Entry 8YGV (electron microscopy, 3.30 A resolution); this record covers chains E and G of the 7 polymer chains in the assembly.

[Chain E]
Protein: ATP synthase subunit beta
Organism: Bacillus sp. PS3
Notes: EC 7.1.2.2
Reference sequence: A0A0M4U1P9 (A0A0M4U1P9_BACP3); residues 1-473 here = UniProt positions 1-473
Sequence (484 residues; numbered -10 to 473; the number before each row is that of its first residue; numbers below 1 keep their minus sign (Met-10 is residue -10)):
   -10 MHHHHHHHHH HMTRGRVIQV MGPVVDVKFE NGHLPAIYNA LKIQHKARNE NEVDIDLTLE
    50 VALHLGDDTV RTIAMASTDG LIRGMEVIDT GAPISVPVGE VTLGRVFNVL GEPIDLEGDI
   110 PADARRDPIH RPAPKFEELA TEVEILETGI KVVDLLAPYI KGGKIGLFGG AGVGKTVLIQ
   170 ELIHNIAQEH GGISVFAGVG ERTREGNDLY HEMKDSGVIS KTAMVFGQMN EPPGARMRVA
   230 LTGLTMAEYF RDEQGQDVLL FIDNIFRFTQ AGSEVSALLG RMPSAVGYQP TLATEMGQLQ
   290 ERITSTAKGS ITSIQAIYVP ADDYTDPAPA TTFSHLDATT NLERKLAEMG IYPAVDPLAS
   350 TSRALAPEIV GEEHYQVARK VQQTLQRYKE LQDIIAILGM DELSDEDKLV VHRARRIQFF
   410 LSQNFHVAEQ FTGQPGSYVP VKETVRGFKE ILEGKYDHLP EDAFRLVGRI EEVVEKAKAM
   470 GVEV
Unresolved in the structure: -10 to 0, 471-473
Differences from the reference sequence: initiating methionine (-10); expression tag (-9 to 0)

[Chain G]
Protein: ATP synthase gamma chain
Organism: Bacillus sp. PS3
Reference sequence: A0A0M4TPJ7 (A0A0M4TPJ7_BACP3); residues 1-285 here = UniProt positions 1-285
Sequence (285 residues; numbered 1 to 285; the number before each row is that of its first residue):
     1 MASLRDIKTR INATKKTSQI TKAMEMVSTS KLNRAEQNAK SFVPYMEKIQ EVVANVALGA
    61 GGASHPMLVS RPVKKTGYLV ITSDRGLAGA YNSNVLRLVY QTIQKRHASP DEYAIIVIGR
   121 VGLSFFRKRN MPVILDITRL PDQPSFADIK EIARKTVGLF ADGTFDELYM YYNHYVSAIQ
   181 QEVTERKLLP LTDLAENKQR TVYEFEPSQE EILDVLLPQY AESLIYGALL DAKASEHAAR
   241 MTAMKNATDN ANELIRTLTL SYNRARQAAI TQEITEIVAG ANALQ
Unresolved in the structure: 1, 285

[How chain E and chain G interact]
Contacting residue pairs (11; chain E residue first):
  Pro272(E) - Ile274(G)  hydrophobic
  Ala274(E) - Thr271(G)  hydrogen bond (backbone-side chain)
  Val275(E) - Ile270(G)  hydrophobic
  Asp312(E) - Asn263(G)
  Asp312(E) - Arg266(G)  salt bridge
  Asp312(E) - Gln267(G)  hydrogen bond
  Thr314(E) - Gln267(G)  hydrogen bond
  Asp315(E) - Arg266(G)  salt bridge
  Asp315(E) - Gln267(G)
  Ile386(E) - Met26(G)  hydrophobic
  Ile386(E) - Thr29(G)
Interface residues without a listed pair, chain E (9 interface residues in all): Met271, Leu387
Interface residues without a listed pair, chain G (11 interface residues in all): Asn33, Val278, Asn282

[Overview]
9 residues of chain E and 11 residues of chain G are in contact; the contacts include 3 hydrogen bonds and 2
salt bridges. Polar contacts include Asp312(E)-Arg266(G), Asp315(E)-Arg266(G) and Ala274(E)-Thr271(G).
Chain E is ATP synthase subunit beta and chain G is ATP synthase gamma chain, both from Bacillus sp. PS3; the
structure, F1 domain of Non-catalytic site depleted and epsilon C-terminal domain deleted FoF1-ATPase from
Bacillus PS3,nucleotide depleted ..., was determined by electron microscopy (same publication as 8YH8).
